PDB entry 5NIF | X-ray diffraction, 3.00 A resolution | chains M and N of the 30 polymer chains in the assembly

Chain M:
Protein: Proteasome subunit beta type-6
Source organism: Saccharomyces cerevisiae (strain ATCC 204508 / S288c)
Notes: EC 3.4.25.1
UniProtKB: P23724 (PSB6_YEAST); the author numbering skips numbers that UniProt does not, so the offset changes along the chain: -28 to -1 = UniProt 1-28; 1-213 = UniProt 29-241
Sequence (241 residues; each row starts with the number of its first residue; note: 1 number in that range is skipped by the numbering (no residue carries it; nothing is unmodelled there); numbers below 1 keep their minus sign (Met-28 is residue -28)):
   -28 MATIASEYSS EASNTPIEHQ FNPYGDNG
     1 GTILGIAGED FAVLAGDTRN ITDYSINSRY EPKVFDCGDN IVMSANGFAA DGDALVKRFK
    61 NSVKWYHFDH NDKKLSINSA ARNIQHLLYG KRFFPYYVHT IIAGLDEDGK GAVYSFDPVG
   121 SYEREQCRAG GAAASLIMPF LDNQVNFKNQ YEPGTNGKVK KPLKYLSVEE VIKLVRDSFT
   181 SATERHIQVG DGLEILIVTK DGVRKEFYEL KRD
Not modelled in the structure: -28 to -10

Chain N:
Protein: Proteasome subunit beta type-7
Source organism: Saccharomyces cerevisiae (strain ATCC 204508 / S288c)
Notes: EC 3.4.25.1
UniProtKB: P30657 (PSB7_YEAST); the author numbering skips numbers that UniProt does not, so the offset changes along the chain: -41 to -1 = UniProt 1-41; 1-225 = UniProt 42-266
Sequence (266 residues; each row starts with the number of its first residue; note: 1 number in that range is skipped by the numbering (no residue carries it; nothing is unmodelled there); numbers below 1 keep their minus sign (Met-41 is residue -41)):
   -41 MNHDPFSWGR PADSTYGAYN TQIANAGASP MVNTQQPIVT G
     1 TSVISMKYDN GVIIAADNLG SYGSLLRFNG VERLIPVGDN TVVGISGDIS DMQHIERLLK
    61 DLVTENAYDN PLADAEEALE PSYIFEYLAT VMYQRRSKMN PLWNAIIVAG VQSNGDQFLR
   121 YVNLLGVTYS SPTLATGFGA HMANPLLRKV VDRESDIPKT TVQVAEEAIV NAMRVLYYRD
   181 ARSSRNFSLA IIDKNTGLTF KKNLQVENMK WDFAKDIKGY GTQKI
Not modelled in the structure: -41 to -8
Small-molecule neighbours: Mg2+ (MG): Asn18, Gly30, Glu32, Ser188, Lys202

How chain M and chain N interact:
Contacting residue pairs - 43 pairs, chain M then chain N:
  Phe-8(M) - Met99(N)  hydrophobic
  Phe-8(M) - Pro101(N)  hydrophobic
  Phe-8(M) - Trp103(N)  hydrophobic
  Phe-8(M) - Leu124(N)  hydrophobic
  Phe-8(M) - Leu125(N)  hydrophobic
  Asn-7(M) - Leu125(N)
  Pro-6(M) - Arg96(N)  hydrogen bond (backbone-side chain)
  Pro-6(M) - Met99(N)  hydrophobic
  Pro-6(M) - Leu125(N)
  Tyr-5(M) - Arg96(N)
  Tyr-5(M) - Leu125(N)
  Asn-2(M) - Val127(N)
  Asn20(M) - Tyr129(N)
  Ser25(M) - His141(N)  hydrogen bond
  Ile26(M) - Arg148(N)  hydrogen bond (backbone-side chain)
  Asn27(M) - Tyr129(N)  hydrogen bond
  Asn27(M) - Ser131(N)
  Asn27(M) - Arg148(N)
  Ser28(M) - Ser130(N)  hydrogen bond (side chain-backbone)
  Ser28(M) - Ser131(N)
  Tyr30(M) - Ser130(N)
  Glu31(M) - Arg120(N)  salt bridge
  Glu31(M) - Thr128(N)
  Glu31(M) - Tyr129(N)
  Glu31(M) - Ser130(N)  hydrogen bond (side chain-backbone)
  Phe48(M) - Arg96(N)
  Phe48(M) - Leu125(N)
  Phe48(M) - Val127(N)  hydrophobic
  Ala50(M) - Tyr93(N)  hydrophobic
  Ala50(M) - Leu125(N)
  Ala50(M) - Gly126(N)
  Ala50(M) - Val127(N)
  Asp51(M) - Tyr93(N)  hydrogen bond
  Asp51(M) - Arg96(N)  salt bridge
  Asp53(M) - Thr128(N)
  Ala54(M) - Tyr93(N)
  Lys57(M) - Glu86(N)  salt bridge
  Phe94(M) - Arg96(N)
  Phe94(M) - Ser97(N)
  Tyr96(M) - Tyr93(N)
  Glu209(M) - Arg153(N)  salt bridge
  Arg212(M) - Asp152(N)  salt bridge
  Arg212(M) - Arg153(N)
Other interface residues (no listed pair), chain M (25 interface residues in all): Gln-9, Gly-4, Arg29
Other interface residues (no listed pair), chain N (23 interface residues in all): Thr90, Leu134, Ala140

Overview:
25 residues of chain M and 23 residues of chain N are in contact; the contacts include 7 hydrogen bonds and 5
salt bridges. Among the polar pairs are Glu31(M)-Arg120(N), Asp51(M)-Arg96(N) and Lys57(M)-Glu86(N). Bound to
chain N: Mg2+.
Here chain M is Proteasome subunit beta type-6 and chain N is Proteasome subunit beta type-7, both from
Saccharomyces cerevisiae (strain ATCC 204508 / S288c). Entry 5NIF (Yeast 20S proteasome in complex with
Blm-pep activator) was determined by X-ray diffraction.
